Entry 5YYB (X-ray diffraction, 2.48 A resolution); this record covers chain A.

[Chain A]
Name: Putative ABC transporter periplasmic binding protein
Source organism: Haemophilus ducreyi 35000HP
UniProtKB: Q7VL18 (Q7VL18_HAEDU); residues 6-487 here correspond to UniProt positions 44-525 (UniProt number = residue number + 38)
Sequence (482 residues; numbered 6 to 487; the number before each row is that of its first residue):
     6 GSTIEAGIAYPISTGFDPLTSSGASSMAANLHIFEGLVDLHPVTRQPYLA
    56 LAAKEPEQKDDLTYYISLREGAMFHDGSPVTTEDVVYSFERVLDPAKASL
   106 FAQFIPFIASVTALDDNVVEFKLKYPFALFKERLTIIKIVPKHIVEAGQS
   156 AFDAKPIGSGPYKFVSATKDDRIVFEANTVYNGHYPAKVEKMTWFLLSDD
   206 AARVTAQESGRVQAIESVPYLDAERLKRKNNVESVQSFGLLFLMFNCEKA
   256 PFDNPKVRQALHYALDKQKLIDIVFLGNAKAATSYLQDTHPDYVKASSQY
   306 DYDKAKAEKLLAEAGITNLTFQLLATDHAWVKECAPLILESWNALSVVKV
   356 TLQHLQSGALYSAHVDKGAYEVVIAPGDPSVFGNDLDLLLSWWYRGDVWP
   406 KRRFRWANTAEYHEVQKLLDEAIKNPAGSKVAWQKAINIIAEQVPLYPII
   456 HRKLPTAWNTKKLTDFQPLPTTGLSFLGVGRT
Modified / non-standard residues: Mse32, Mse78, Mse197, Mse249 (selenomethionine; parent Met)
Ligand contacts: N-glycolyl-beta-neuraminic acid (NGE): Tyr15, Ser18, Thr19, Ser27, Gly28, Ala29, Leu105, Thr331, His333, Ser362, Tyr366, Pro381, Gly382, Asp383, Pro384, Val386, Phe387, Trp397, Trp404, Arg408, Thr477
Reported in the primary citation:
  - mutagenesis - S27N (57.8 +/- 19.3 mum): decreased binding to N-glycolyl-beta-neuraminic acid

[In short]
Bound to chain A: N-glycolyl-beta-neuraminic acid. The paper reports that S27N reduces binding to
N-glycolyl-beta-neuraminic acid.
Chain A is Putative ABC transporter periplasmic binding protein (Haemophilus ducreyi 35000HP); the structure,
Crystal structure of Sialic acid Binding protein from Haemophilus ducreyi with Neu5Gc, was determined by X-ray
diffraction (same publication as 5ZA4).
